Entry 8H9E (electron microscopy, 2.53 A resolution); this record covers chains A and G of the 9 polymer chains in the assembly.

Chain A:
Protein: ATP synthase subunit alpha, mitochondrial
Organism: Homo sapiens
Reference sequence: P25705 (ATPA_HUMAN); residues 1-510 here correspond to UniProt positions 44-553 (UniProt number = residue number + 43)
Chain sequence (510 residues; row label = number of the first residue in the row):
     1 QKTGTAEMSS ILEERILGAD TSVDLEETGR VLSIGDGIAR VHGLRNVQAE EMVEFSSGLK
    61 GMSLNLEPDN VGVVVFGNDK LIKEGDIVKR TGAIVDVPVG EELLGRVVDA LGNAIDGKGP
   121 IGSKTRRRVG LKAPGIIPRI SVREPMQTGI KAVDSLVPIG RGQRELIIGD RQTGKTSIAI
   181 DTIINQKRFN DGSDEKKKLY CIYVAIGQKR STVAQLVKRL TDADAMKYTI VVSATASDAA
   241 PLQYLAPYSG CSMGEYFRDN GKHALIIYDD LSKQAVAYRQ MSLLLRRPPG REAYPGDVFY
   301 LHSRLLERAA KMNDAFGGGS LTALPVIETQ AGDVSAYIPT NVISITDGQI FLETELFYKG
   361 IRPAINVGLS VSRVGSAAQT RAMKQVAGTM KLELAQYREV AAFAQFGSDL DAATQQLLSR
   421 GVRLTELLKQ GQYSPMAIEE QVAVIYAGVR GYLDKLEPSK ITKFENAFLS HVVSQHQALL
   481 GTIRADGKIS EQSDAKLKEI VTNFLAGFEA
Disordered / not traced: 1-2, 19-22, 510
Metal / ion sites: Mg2+: Thr176 (together with ATP)
Ligand contacts: ATP (adenosine-5'-triphosphate): Asp170, Arg171, Gln172, Thr173, Gly174, Lys175, Thr176, Ser177, Glu328, Phe357, Arg362, Pro363, Gln430, Gly431, Gln432

Chain G:
Protein: ATP synthase subunit gamma, mitochondrial
Organism: Homo sapiens
Reference sequence: P36542 (ATPG_HUMAN); residues 1-273 here correspond to UniProt positions 26-298 (UniProt number = residue number + 25)
Chain sequence (273 residues; each row starts with the number of its first residue):
     1 ATLKDITRRL KSIKNIQKIT KSMKMVAAAK YARAERELKP ARIYGLGSLA LYEKADIKGP
    61 EDKKKHLLIG VSSDRGLCGA IHSSIAKQMK SEVATLTAAG KEVMLVGIGD KIRGILYRTH
   121 SDQFLVAFKE VGRKPPTFGD ASVIALELLN SGYEFDEGSI IFNKFRSVIS YKTEEKPIFS
   181 LNTVASADSM SIYDDIDADV LQNYQEYNLA NIIYYSLKES TTSEQSARMT AMDNASKNAS
   241 EMIDKLTLTF NRTRQAVITK ELIEIISGAA ALD
Disordered / not traced: 1, 33-222, 273

How chain A and chain G interact:
Contacting residue pairs (12):
  Arg286(A) - Leu272(G)
  Pro289(A) - Ile265(G)  hydrophobic
  Gly290(A) - Leu262(G)
  Arg291(A) - Ile258(G)
  Arg291(A) - Leu262(G)
  Glu292(A) - Glu261(G)
  Ala293(A) - Ile265(G)
  Phe406(A) - Ser22(G)
  Phe406(A) - Met23(G)  hydrophobic
  Phe406(A) - Val26(G)  hydrophobic
  Asp409(A) - Ala29(G)
  Asp409(A) - Lys30(G)
Interface residues without a listed pair, chain A (11 interface residues in all): Ala402, Phe403, Leu410
Interface residues without a listed pair, chain G (13 interface residues in all): Met25, Arg254, Ile266

Summary:
11 residues of chain A and 13 residues of chain G are in contact. Chain A binds ATP.
Here chain A is ATP synthase subunit alpha, mitochondrial and chain G is ATP synthase subunit gamma,
mitochondrial, both from Homo sapiens. Entry 8H9E (Human ATP synthase F1 domain, state 1) was determined by
electron microscopy, deposited together with 8H9I, 8H9L and 8H9P.
